2E4M - chains A and C of the 3 polymer chains in the assembly; structure by X-ray diffraction, 1.85 A resolution.

# Chain A
Name: Main hemagglutinin component
Organism: Clostridium botulinum
UniProtKB: P46084 (HA33_CLOBO); residues 2-286 here correspond to UniProt positions 1-285 (UniProt number = residue number - 1)
Chain sequence (286 residues; each row starts with the number of its first residue):
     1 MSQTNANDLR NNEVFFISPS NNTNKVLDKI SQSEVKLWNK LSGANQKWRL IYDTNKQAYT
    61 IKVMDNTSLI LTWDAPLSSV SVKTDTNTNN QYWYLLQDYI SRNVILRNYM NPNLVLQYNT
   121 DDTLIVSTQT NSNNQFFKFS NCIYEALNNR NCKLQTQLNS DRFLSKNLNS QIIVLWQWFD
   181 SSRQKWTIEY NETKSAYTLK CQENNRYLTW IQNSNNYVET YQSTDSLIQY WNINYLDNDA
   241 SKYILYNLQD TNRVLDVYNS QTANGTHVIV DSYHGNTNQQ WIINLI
Unresolved in the structure: 1
Construct notes: initiating methionine (1)

# Chain C
Name: Ha-17
Organism: Clostridium botulinum
UniProtKB: Q9LBR4 (Q9LBR4_CLOBO); numbering as in UniProt (aligned over 2-146)
Chain sequence (146 residues; row label = number of the first residue in the row):
     1 MSSERTFLPN GNYKIKSLFS DSLYLTYSSG SLSFLNTSSL DNQKWKLEYI SSSNGFRFSN
    61 VAEPNKYLAY NDYGFIYLSS SSNNSLWNPI KIAINSYIIC TLSIVNVTDY AWTIYDNNNN
   121 ITDQPILNLP NFDINNSNQI LKLEKL
Unresolved in the structure: 1-3
Construct notes: initiating methionine (1)

# Interface between chain A and chain C
Contacting residue pairs - 37 pairs, chain A then chain C:
  Trp73(A) - Gln124(C)
  Trp73(A) - Pro125(C)
  Ala75(A) - Asp123(C)
  Pro76(A) - Ser31(C)
  Pro76(A) - Leu32(C)
  Pro76(A) - Ser33(C)
  Pro76(A) - Phe75(C)
  Pro76(A) - Asp123(C)
  Pro76(A) - Pro125(C)
  Leu77(A) - Ser31(C)
  Leu77(A) - Phe75(C)
  Ser78(A) - Tyr73(C)
  Ser78(A) - Phe75(C)
  Met110(A) - Tyr115(C)
  Met110(A) - Asn117(C)
  Met110(A) - Thr122(C)
  Met110(A) - Asp123(C)
  Met110(A) - Gln124(C)  hydrogen bond (backbone-side chain)
  Asn111(A) - Tyr115(C)
  Asn111(A) - Gln124(C)
  Asn111(A) - Leu127(C)
  Pro112(A) - Tyr115(C)
  Asn113(A) - Tyr115(C)
  Asn113(A) - Leu127(C)
  Asn113(A) - Leu129(C)
  Leu114(A) - Phe75(C)  hydrophobic
  Leu114(A) - Leu127(C)  hydrophobic
  Gln117(A) - Tyr73(C)
  Asn119(A) - Tyr73(C)  hydrogen bond
  Ile125(A) - Tyr73(C)  hydrophobic
  Val126(A) - Tyr73(C)
  Val126(A) - Phe75(C)
  Ser127(A) - Asp72(C)
  Ser127(A) - Tyr73(C)
  Thr128(A) - Tyr73(C)  hydrogen bond (backbone-backbone)
  Thr128(A) - Gly74(C)
  Thr128(A) - Leu129(C)
Other interface residues (no listed pair), chain A (17 interface residues in all): Asn89
Other interface residues (no listed pair), chain C (16 interface residues in all): Gly30

# Summary
17 residues of chain A face 16 of chain C across their interface; the contacts include 3 hydrogen bonds. Polar
contacts include Met110(A)-Gln124(C), Asn119(A)-Tyr73(C) and Thr128(A)-Tyr73(C).
Here chain A is Main hemagglutinin component and chain C is Ha-17, both from Clostridium botulinum. Entry 2E4M
(Crystal structure of hemagglutinin subcomponent complex (HA-33/HA-17) from Clostridium botulinum serotype D
strain 4947) was determined by X-ray diffraction.
